Entry 6X26 (electron microscopy, 4.10 A resolution (low resolution: residue-level contacts below are approximate; hydrogen-bond / salt-bridge calls are withheld)); this record covers chains I and P of the 9 polymer chains in the assembly.

# Chain I
Protein: DNA-directed RNA polymerase subunit beta
Source organism: Escherichia coli
Notes: EC 2.7.7.6
Reference sequence: A0A073H246 (A0A073H246_ECOLX); residue numbers follow UniProt; this construct covers 1-1342
Chain sequence (1342 residues; numbered 1 to 1342; the number before each row is that of its first residue):
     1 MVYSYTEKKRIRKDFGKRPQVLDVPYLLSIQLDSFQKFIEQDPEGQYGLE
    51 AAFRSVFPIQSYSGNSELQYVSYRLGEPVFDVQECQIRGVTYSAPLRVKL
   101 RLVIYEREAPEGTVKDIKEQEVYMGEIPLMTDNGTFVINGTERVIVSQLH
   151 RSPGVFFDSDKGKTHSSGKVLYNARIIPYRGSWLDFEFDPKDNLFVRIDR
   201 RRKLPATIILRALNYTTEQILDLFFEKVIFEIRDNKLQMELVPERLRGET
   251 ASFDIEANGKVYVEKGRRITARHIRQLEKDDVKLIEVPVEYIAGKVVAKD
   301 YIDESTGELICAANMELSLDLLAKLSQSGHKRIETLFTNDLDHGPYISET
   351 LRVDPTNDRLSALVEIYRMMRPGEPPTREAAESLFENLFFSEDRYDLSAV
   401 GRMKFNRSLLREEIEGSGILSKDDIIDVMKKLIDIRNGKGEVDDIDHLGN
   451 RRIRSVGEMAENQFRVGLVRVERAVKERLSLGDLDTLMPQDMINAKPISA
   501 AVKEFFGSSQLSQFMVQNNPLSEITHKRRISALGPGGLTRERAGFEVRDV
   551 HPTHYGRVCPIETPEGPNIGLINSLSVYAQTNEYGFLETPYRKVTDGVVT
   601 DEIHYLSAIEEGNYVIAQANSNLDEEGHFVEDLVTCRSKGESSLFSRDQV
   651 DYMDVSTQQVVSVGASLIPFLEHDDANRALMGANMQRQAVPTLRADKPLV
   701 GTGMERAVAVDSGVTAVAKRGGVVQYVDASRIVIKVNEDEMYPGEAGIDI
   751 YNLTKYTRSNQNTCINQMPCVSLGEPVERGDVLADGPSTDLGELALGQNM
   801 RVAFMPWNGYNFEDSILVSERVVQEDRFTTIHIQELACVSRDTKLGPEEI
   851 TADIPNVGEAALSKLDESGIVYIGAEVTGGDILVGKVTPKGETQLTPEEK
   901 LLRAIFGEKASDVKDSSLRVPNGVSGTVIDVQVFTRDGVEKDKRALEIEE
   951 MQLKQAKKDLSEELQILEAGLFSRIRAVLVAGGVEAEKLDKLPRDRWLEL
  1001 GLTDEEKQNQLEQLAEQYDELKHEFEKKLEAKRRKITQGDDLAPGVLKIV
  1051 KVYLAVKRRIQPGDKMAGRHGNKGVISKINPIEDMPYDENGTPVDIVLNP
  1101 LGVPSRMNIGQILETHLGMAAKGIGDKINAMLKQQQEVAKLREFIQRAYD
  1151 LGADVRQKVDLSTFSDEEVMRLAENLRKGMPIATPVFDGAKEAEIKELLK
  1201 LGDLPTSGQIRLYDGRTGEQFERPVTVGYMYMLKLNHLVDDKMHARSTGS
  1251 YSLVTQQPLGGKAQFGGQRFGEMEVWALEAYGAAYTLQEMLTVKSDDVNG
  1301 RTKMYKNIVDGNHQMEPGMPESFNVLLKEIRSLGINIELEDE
Disordered / not traced: 1, 891-914, 1342
Differences from the reference sequence: conflict Val-516 (Asp in A0A073H246)

# Chain P
Molecule: 64-nt DNA strand
Sequence (64 nucleotides; row label = number of the first residue in the row):
   101 GGGTATTCGCCGCGTACCTCTCCTAGCCCGCAAGTATCCTATTCCTTGCA
   151 GCGGTGCCGTTGGG
Disordered / not traced: 156-164

# Chain I / chain P interface
Pairs across the interface (16; chain I residue first):
  Asn-139(I) with DC122(P)
  Thr-141(I) with DT121(P)
  Arg-143(I) with DT121(P); DC122(P)
  Lys-496(I) with DG126(P)
  Pro-497(I) with DG126(P)
  Glu-504(I) with DC123(P)
  Phe-514(I) with DC120(P); DT121(P)
  Arg-542(I) with DC113(P)
  Gly-1261(I) with DC118(P)
  Lys-1262(I) with DC118(P)
  Gln-1268(I) with DC117(P)
  Arg-1269(I) with DA116(P); DC117(P)
  Met-1273(I) with DT115(P)
Also at the interface, not in a pair above, chain I (18 interface residues in all): Ile-138, Asp-189, Asn-762, Lys-1242, Gly-1271
Also at the interface, not in a pair above, chain P (12 interface residues in all): DT107, DT119

# Overview
Chain I and chain P form an interface of 18 and 12 residues respectively.
Chain I is DNA-directed RNA polymerase subunit beta (Escherichia coli) and chain P is a 64-nt DNA strand; the
structure, Mfd-bound E.coli RNA polymerase elongation complex - L1 state, was determined by electron
microscopy, deposited together with 6X2F, 6X2N, 6X43, 6X4W, 6X4Y and 6X50.
